Entry 8RCD (electron microscopy, 3.20 A resolution); this record covers chains E and I of the 9 polymer chains in the assembly.

== Chain E ==
Name: DNA repair protein RAD51 homolog 1
Source organism: Homo sapiens
UniProt: Q06609 (RAD51_HUMAN); residue numbers follow UniProt; this construct covers 1-339
Sequence (339 residues; each row starts with the number of its first residue):
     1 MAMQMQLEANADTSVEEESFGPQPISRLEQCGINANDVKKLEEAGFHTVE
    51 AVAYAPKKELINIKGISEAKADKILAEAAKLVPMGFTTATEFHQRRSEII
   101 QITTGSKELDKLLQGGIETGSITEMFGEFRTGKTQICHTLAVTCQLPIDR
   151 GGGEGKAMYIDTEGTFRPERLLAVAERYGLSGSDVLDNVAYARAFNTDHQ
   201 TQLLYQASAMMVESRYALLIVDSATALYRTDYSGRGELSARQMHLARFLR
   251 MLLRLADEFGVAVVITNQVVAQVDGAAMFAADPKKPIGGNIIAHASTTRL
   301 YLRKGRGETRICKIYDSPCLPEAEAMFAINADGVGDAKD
Unresolved in the structure: 1-20, 274-282
Ion coordination: Ca2+ site 1: Thr134, Glu163 (together with ATP); Ca2+ site 2: Ala293, His294, Ser296, Asp316 (together with ATP)
Residues lining bound ligands:
  - ATP (adenosine-5'-triphosphate), molecule 1: Glu128, Phe129, Arg130, Thr131, Gly132, Lys133, Thr134, Gln135, Glu163, Arg170, Arg310, Ile329, Asn330, Ala331
  - ATP, molecule 2: Ala293, His294, Ser296, Asp316, Ser317, Pro318, Cys319, Leu320, Pro321, Glu322
Reported in the primary citation:
  - binding site for the 23-nt DNA strand (chain I): Val273

== Chain I ==
Molecule: 23-nt DNA strand
Sequence (23 nucleotides; row label = number of the first residue in the row):
     1 GGXATXCAXTGXTAXACXTGXGC
Modified positions: 3DR (1',2'-dideoxyribofuranose-5'-phosphate) at position 3, 3DR (1',2'-dideoxyribofuranose-5'-phosphate) at position 6, 3DR (1',2'-dideoxyribofuranose-5'-phosphate) at position 9, 3DR (1',2'-dideoxyribofuranose-5'-phosphate) at position 12, 3DR (1',2'-dideoxyribofuranose-5'-phosphate) at position 15, 3DR (1',2'-dideoxyribofuranose-5'-phosphate) at position 18, 3DR (1',2'-dideoxyribofuranose-5'-phosphate) at position 21

== Chain E / chain I interface ==
Residue-residue contacts (21):
  Arg229(E) - 3DR_12(I)  salt bridge to the phosphate
  Leu238(E) - DT10(I)  base contact
  Ser239(E) - 3DR_9(I)  sugar contact
  Arg241(E) - DT10(I)  hydrogen bond to the phosphate
  Arg241(E) - DG11(I)  salt bridge to the phosphate
  Gln242(E) - 3DR_9(I)  phosphate contact
  Gln242(E) - DT10(I)  hydrogen bond to the phosphate
  Met243(E) - 3DR_9(I)  phosphate contact
  Val270(E) - 3DR_12(I)  phosphate contact
  Val270(E) - DT13(I)  phosphate contact
  Ala271(E) - 3DR_12(I)  sugar contact
  Ala271(E) - DT13(I)  phosphate contact
  Val273(E) - DT13(I)  base contact
  Lys285(E) - DG11(I)  hydrogen bond to the base
  Ile287(E) - DG11(I)  phosphate contact
  Gly288(E) - DT10(I)  phosphate contact
  Gly288(E) - DG11(I)  hydrogen bond to the phosphate
  Gly289(E) - DT10(I)  phosphate contact
  Gly289(E) - DG11(I)  hydrogen bond to the phosphate
  Asn290(E) - DT10(I)  hydrogen bond to the phosphate
  Ile291(E) - DT10(I)  phosphate contact
Interface residues without a listed pair, chain E (17 interface residues in all): Gln272, Pro286

== In short ==
The interface between chain E and chain I involves 17 residues on one side and 5 on the other; the contacts
include 6 hydrogen bonds and 2 salt bridges. Polar pairs include Lys285(E)-DG11(I), Arg241(E)-DT10(I) and
Gln242(E)-DT10(I). Ligands of chain E: ATP. The paper reports a binding site for the 23-nt DNA strand (chain
I) at Val273(E).
Chain E is DNA repair protein RAD51 homolog 1 (Homo sapiens) and chain I is a 23-nt DNA strand; the structure,
RAD51 nucleoprotein filament on abasic single-stranded DNA, was determined by electron microscopy, deposited
together with 8RCF.
